PDB entry 2AXG | X-ray diffraction, 2.00 A resolution | chains A and C of the 3 polymer chains in the assembly

== Chain A ==
Name: HLA class I histocompatibility antigen, B*3501 heavy chain
Organism: Homo sapiens
UniProtKB: P30685 (1B35_HUMAN); residues 1-276 here correspond to UniProt positions 25-300 (UniProt number = residue number + 24)
Amino-acid sequence (276 residues; row label = number of the first residue in the row):
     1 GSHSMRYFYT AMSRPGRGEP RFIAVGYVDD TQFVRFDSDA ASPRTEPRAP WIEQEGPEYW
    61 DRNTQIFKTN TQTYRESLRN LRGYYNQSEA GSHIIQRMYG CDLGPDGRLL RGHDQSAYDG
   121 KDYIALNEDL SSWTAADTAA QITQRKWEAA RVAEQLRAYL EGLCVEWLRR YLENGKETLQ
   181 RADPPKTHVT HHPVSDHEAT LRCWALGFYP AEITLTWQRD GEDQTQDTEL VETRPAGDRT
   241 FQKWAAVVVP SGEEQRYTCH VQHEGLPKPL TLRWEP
Disulfide bonds: C101-C164, C203-C259
Reported in the primary citation:
  - contacts within the chain: R97-D114, W133-L156 (hydrophobic contact), V152-L156 (hydrophobic contact), D114-L156 (hydrophobic contact)
  - conformationally variable residues (side-chain flip): D114

== Chain C ==
Name: 10-mer peptide from BZLF1 trans-activator protein
UniProtKB: P03206 (BZLF1_EBV); residues 1-10 here correspond to UniProt positions 77-86 (UniProt number = residue number + 76)
Amino-acid sequence (10 residues; numbered 1 to 10; the number before each row is that of its first residue):
     1 APQPAPENAY
Reported in the primary citation:
  - conformationally variable residues: P4, P6

== How chain A and chain C interact ==
Pairs across the interface (42):
  M5(A) - A1(C)
  Y7(A) - A1(C)  hydrogen bond (side chain-backbone)
  Y7(A) - P2(C)
  Y9(A) - P2(C)
  Y9(A) - E7(C)
  N63(A) - P2(C)
  I66(A) - Q3(C)
  I66(A) - P4(C)  hydrophobic
  F67(A) - P2(C)  hydrophobic
  N70(A) - E7(C)
  T73(A) - E7(C)
  T73(A) - A9(C)
  Y74(A) - E7(C)  hydrogen bond
  Y74(A) - Y10(C)  hydrophobic
  E76(A) - A9(C)
  S77(A) - A9(C)
  S77(A) - Y10(C)  hydrogen bond (side chain-backbone)
  N80(A) - Y10(C)
  L81(A) - Y10(C)  hydrophobic
  Y84(A) - Y10(C)  hydrogen bond (side chain-backbone)
  I95(A) - Y10(C)
  R97(A) - E7(C)  salt bridge
  R97(A) - Y10(C)
  Y99(A) - P2(C)
  Y99(A) - Q3(C)  hydrogen bond (side chain-backbone)
  S116(A) - Y10(C)  hydrogen bond
  Y123(A) - Y10(C)  hydrophobic
  T143(A) - Y10(C)  hydrogen bond (side chain-backbone)
  K146(A) - N8(C)
  K146(A) - A9(C)
  K146(A) - Y10(C)  hydrogen bond (side chain-backbone)
  W147(A) - N8(C)
  W147(A) - A9(C)  hydrogen bond (side chain-backbone)
  W147(A) - Y10(C)  hydrophobic
  A150(A) - N8(C)
  Y159(A) - A1(C)  hydrogen bond (side chain-backbone)
  Y159(A) - P2(C)
  Y159(A) - Q3(C)
  Y159(A) - P4(C)
  L163(A) - P4(C)  hydrophobic
  W167(A) - A1(C)
  Y171(A) - A1(C)  hydrogen bond (side chain-backbone)
Interface residues without a listed pair, chain A (31 interface residues in all): Y59, R62, V152, L156
Interface features reported in the paper:
  - residue pairs: Y7(A)-A1(C) (hydrogen bond), Y9(A)-Q3(C) (water-mediated contact), R62(A)-P2(C) (water-mediated contact), I66(A)-P4(C), N70(A)-Q3(C) (water-mediated contact), N70(A)-E7(C) (water-mediated contact), T73(A)-E7(C) (water-mediated contact), Y74(A)-E7(C) (hydrogen bond), S77(A)-Y10(C) (hydrogen bond), N80(A)-Y10(C) (hydrogen bond), Y84(A)-Y10(C) (hydrogen bond), R97(A)-E7(C) (salt bridge), R97(A)-N8(C) (water-mediated contact), Y99(A)-Q3(C) (hydrogen bond), S116(A)-Y10(C) (hydrogen bond), T143(A)-Y10(C) (hydrogen bond), K146(A)-Y10(C) (hydrogen bond), W147(A)-A9(C) (hydrogen bond), Y159(A)-A1(C) (hydrogen bond), L163(A)-P4(C), Y171(A)-A1(C) (hydrogen bond)

== In short ==
31 residues of chain A and 8 residues of chain C are in contact; the contacts include 11 hydrogen bonds and 1
salt bridge. Among the polar pairs are R97(A)-E7(C), Y7(A)-A1(C) and Y74(A)-E7(C). The authors report hydrogen
bonds between Y7(A) and A1(C), Y74(A) and E7(C) and S77(A) and Y10(C) among others; water-mediated contacts
between Y9(A) and Q3(C), R62(A) and P2(C) and N70(A) and Q3(C) among others; contacts between I66(A) and P4(C)
and L163(A) and P4(C). From the paper: conformational variability at D114(A) and P4(C) among others; contacts
within the chain involving D114(A), R97(A) and L156(A) among others.
Here chain A is HLA class I histocompatibility antigen, B*3501 heavy chain (Homo sapiens) and chain C is a
10-mer peptide from BZLF1 trans-activator protein. Entry 2AXG (The Immunogenicity of a Viral Cytotoxic T Cell
Epitope is controlled by its MHC-bound Conformation) was determined by X-ray diffraction together with 2AXF
from the same study.
